PDB entry 6OJA | X-ray diffraction, 1.55 A resolution | chains A and C of the 6 polymer chains in the assembly

== Chain A (and C) ==
Protein: Lipoprotein
From: Neisseria meningitidis
Notes: chain C of this document is another copy of the same molecule, construct and numbering; everything in this record applies to it too
Reference sequence: Q9JPG4 (Q9JPG4_NEIME); numbering as in UniProt (aligned over 43-287)
Chain sequence (248 residues; each row starts with the number of its first residue):
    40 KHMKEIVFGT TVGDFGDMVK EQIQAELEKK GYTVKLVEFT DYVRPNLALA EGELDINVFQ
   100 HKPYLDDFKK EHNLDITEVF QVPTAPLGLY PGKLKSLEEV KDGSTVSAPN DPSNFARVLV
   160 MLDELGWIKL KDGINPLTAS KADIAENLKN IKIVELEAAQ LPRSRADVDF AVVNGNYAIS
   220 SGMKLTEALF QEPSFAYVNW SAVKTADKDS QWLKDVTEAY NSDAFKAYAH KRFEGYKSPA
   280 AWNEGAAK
Disordered / not traced: 40-42, 284-287
Differences from the reference sequence: expression tag (40-42)
Residues lining bound ligands: methionine (MET): Phe54, Tyr81, Phe98, Gln99, His100, Tyr103, Thr123, Ala124, Asn153, Arg156, Asn213, Gly214, Asn215, Tyr236, Asn238
What the authors report for this chain:
  - binding site for methionine: Tyr81, Phe98, His100, Tyr103, Arg156, Asn213, Asn238
  - mutagenesis - N238A (from 0.2 nM to 78 uM): decreased binding to methionine
  - mutagenesis - N238A: decreased binding to d-methionine

== Interface between chain A and chain C ==
Contacting residue pairs - 25 pairs, chain A then chain C:
  Gly52(A) - Glu60(C)
  Asp56(A) - Asp56(C)
  Lys59(A) - Val51(C)
  Lys59(A) - Glu77(C)
  Glu60(A) - Val51(C)
  Glu60(A) - Gly52(C)
  Glu60(A) - Ser219(C)  hydrogen bond
  Glu77(A) - Lys59(C)
  Ile218(A) - Arg271(C)  hydrogen bond (backbone-side chain)
  Ser219(A) - Glu60(C)  hydrogen bond
  Ser219(A) - Tyr267(C)
  Gly221(A) - Lys270(C)
  Gly221(A) - Arg271(C)
  Lys223(A) - Lys270(C)  hydrogen bond (side chain-backbone)
  Lys223(A) - Arg271(C)
  Tyr267(A) - Ser219(C)
  Lys270(A) - Arg204(C)
  Lys270(A) - Ser220(C)  hydrogen bond (side chain-backbone)
  Lys270(A) - Gly221(C)
  Lys270(A) - Met222(C)
  Lys270(A) - Lys223(C)  hydrogen bond (backbone-side chain)
  Arg271(A) - Ile218(C)  hydrogen bond (side chain-backbone)
  Arg271(A) - Ser219(C)
  Arg271(A) - Gly221(C)
  Arg271(A) - Lys223(C)
Also at the interface, not in a pair above, chain A (16 interface residues in all): Val51, Arg204, Glu226, Glu273
Also at the interface, not in a pair above, chain C (17 interface residues in all): Glu273

== Overview ==
Chain A and chain C form an interface of 16 and 17 residues respectively; the contacts include 7 hydrogen
bonds. Polar pairs include Glu60(A)-Ser219(C), Ile218(A)-Arg271(C) and Lys223(A)-Lys270(C). Bound to chain A:
methionine. The paper reports a binding site for methionine at Tyr81(A), Phe98(A) and His100(A) among others;
N238A of chain A reduces binding to methionine.
Chain A and chain C are both Lipoprotein (Neisseria meningitidis); the structure, Crystal structure of the N.
meningitides methionine-binding protein in its L-methionine bound conformation, was determined by X-ray
diffraction, deposited together with 6DZX and 6CVA.
